3O8C - chains A and C of the 3 polymer chains in the assembly; structure by X-ray diffraction, 2.00 A resolution.

# Chain A
Protein: HCV NS3 protease/helicase
Organism: Hepatitis C virus subtype 1b
Notes: EC 3.4.21.98, 3.6.1.15, 3.6.4.13
UniProt: Q99AU2 (Q99AU2_9HEPC); residues 3-631 here correspond to UniProt positions 1029-1657 (UniProt number = residue number + 1026)
Sequence (666 residues; numbered -36 to 631; 2 numbers in that range are skipped by the numbering (no residue carries them; nothing is unmodelled there); the number before each row is that of its first residue; numbers below 1 keep their minus sign (Met-36 is residue -36)):
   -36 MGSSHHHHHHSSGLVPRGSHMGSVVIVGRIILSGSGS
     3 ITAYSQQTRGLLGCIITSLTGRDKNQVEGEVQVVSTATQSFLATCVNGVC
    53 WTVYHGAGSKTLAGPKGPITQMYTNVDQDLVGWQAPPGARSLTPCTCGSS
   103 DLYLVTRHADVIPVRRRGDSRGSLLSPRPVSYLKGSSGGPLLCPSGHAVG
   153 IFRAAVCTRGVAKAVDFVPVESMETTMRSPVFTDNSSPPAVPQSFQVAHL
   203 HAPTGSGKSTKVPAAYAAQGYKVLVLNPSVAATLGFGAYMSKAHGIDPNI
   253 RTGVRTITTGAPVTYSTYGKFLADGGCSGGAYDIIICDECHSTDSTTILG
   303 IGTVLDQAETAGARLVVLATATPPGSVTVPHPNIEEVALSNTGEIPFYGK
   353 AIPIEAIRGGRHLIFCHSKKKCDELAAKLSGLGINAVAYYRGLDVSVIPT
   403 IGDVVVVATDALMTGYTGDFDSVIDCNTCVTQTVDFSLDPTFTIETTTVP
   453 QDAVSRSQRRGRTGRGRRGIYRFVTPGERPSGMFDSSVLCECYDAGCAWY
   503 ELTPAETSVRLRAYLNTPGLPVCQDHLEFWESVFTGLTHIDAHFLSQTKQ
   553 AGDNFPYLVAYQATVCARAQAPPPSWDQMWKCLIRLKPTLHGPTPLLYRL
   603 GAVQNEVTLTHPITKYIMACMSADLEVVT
Disordered / not traced: -36 to -16
Differences from the reference sequence: expression tag (-36 to 0)
Bound ions: Zn2+: Cys97, Cys99, Cys145, His149
What the authors report for this chain:
  - binding site for the 6-nt RNA strand (chain C): Val232, Gly255, Thr269, Lys272, Lys371, Arg393, Thr411, Thr416, Trp501
  - mutagenesis - T269A, T411A: decreased binding to ssRNA (citing earlier work)
  - mutagenesis - T269A, T411A: abolished catalytic activity (helicase activity) (citing earlier work)
  - catalytic residues: Glu291, Gln460, Arg464, Arg467 (proposed by the authors, not directly observed)

# Chain C
Molecule: 6-nt RNA strand
Sequence (6 nucleotides; numbered 3 to 8; the number before each row is that of its first residue):
     3 UUUUUU
Modified / non-standard residues: 5BU (5-bromo-uridine-5'-monophosphate) at position 4

# Chain A / chain C interface
Pairs across the interface (42; chain A residue first):
  Pro230(A) - U5(C)  phosphate contact
  Pro230(A) - U6(C)  sugar contact
  Ser231(A) - U5(C)  phosphate contact
  Ser231(A) - U6(C)  phosphate contact
  Val232(A) - U6(C)  hydrogen bond to the phosphate
  Val232(A) - U7(C)  phosphate contact
  Thr254(A) - U7(C)  phosphate contact
  Gly255(A) - U7(C)  hydrogen bond to the phosphate
  Gly255(A) - U8(C)  phosphate contact
  Thr269(A) - U6(C)  phosphate contact
  Thr269(A) - U7(C)  hydrogen bond to the phosphate
  Gly271(A) - U6(C)  sugar contact
  Gly271(A) - U7(C)  sugar contact
  Lys272(A) - U7(C)  sugar contact
  Lys272(A) - U8(C)  salt bridge to the phosphate
  Ala275(A) - U7(C)  phosphate contact
  Thr298(A) - U6(C)  hydrogen bond to the base
  His369(A) - U3(C)  sugar contact
  Ser370(A) - U3(C)  sugar contact
  Lys371(A) - U3(C)  salt bridge to the phosphate
  Lys371(A) - 5BU_4(C)  salt bridge to the phosphate
  Tyr392(A) - 5BU_4(C)  phosphate contact
  Arg393(A) - 5BU_4(C)  hydrogen bond to the phosphate
  Arg393(A) - U5(C)  salt bridge to the phosphate
  Arg393(A) - U6(C)  salt bridge to the phosphate
  Thr411(A) - U3(C)  hydrogen bond to the phosphate
  Thr411(A) - 5BU_4(C)  hydrogen bond to the phosphate
  Asp412(A) - 5BU_4(C)  sugar contact
  Ala413(A) - 5BU_4(C)  sugar contact
  Ala413(A) - U5(C)  phosphate contact
  Thr416(A) - U5(C)  hydrogen bond to the phosphate
  Val432(A) - U3(C)  base contact
  Gln434(A) - U3(C)  base contact
  Trp501(A) - U7(C)  stacking on the base
  Trp501(A) - U8(C)  base contact
  Tyr502(A) - U6(C)  hydrogen bond to the sugar
  Tyr502(A) - U7(C)  base contact
  Lys551(A) - U8(C)  hydrogen bond to the base
  Gly554(A) - U5(C)  base contact
  Gly554(A) - U6(C)  base contact
  Asn556(A) - U3(C)  hydrogen bond to the base
  Asn556(A) - 5BU_4(C)  hydrogen bond to the base
Also at the interface, not in a pair above, chain A (29 interface residues in all): Asp296, Lys372, Gly417

# In short
29 residues of chain A face 6 of chain C across their interface; the contacts include 12 hydrogen bonds, 5
salt bridges and 1 aromatic stacking contact. Polar pairs include Thr298(A)-U6(C), Lys551(A)-U8(C) and
Asn556(A)-U3(C). From the paper: catalytic residues Glu291(A), Gln460(A) and Arg464(A) among others; T269A and
T411A of chain A reduce binding to ssRNA.
Here chain A is HCV NS3 protease/helicase (Hepatitis C virus subtype 1b) and chain C is a 6-nt RNA strand.
Entry 3O8C (Visualizing ATP-dependent RNA Translocation by the NS3 Helicase from HCV) was determined by X-ray
diffraction together with 3O8B, 3O8D and 3O8R from the same study.
